PDB entry 6S68 | X-ray diffraction, 2.06 A resolution | chain A

# Chain A
Protein: Aequorea cf. australis fluorescent protein 2 (AausFP2)
Source organism: Aequorea australis
Amino-acid sequence (230 residues; each row starts with the number of its first residue; note: 2 numbers in that range are skipped by the numbering (no residue carries them; nothing is unmodelled there)):
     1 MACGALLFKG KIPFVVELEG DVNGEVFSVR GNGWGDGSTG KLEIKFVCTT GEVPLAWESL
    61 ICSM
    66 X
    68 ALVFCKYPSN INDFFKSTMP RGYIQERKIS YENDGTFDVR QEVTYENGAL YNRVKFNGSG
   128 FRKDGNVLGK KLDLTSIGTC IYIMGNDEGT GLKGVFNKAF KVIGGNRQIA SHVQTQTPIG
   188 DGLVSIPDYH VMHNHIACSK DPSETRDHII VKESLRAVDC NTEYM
Disordered / not traced: 1-6
Modified residues: PIA ([(4Z)-2-[(1S)-1-aminoethyl]-4-(4-hydroxybenzylidene)-5-oxo-4,5-dihydro-1H-imidazol-1-yl]acetic acid) at position 66
Glycans and other covalent adducts: covalent link Cys62-PIA_66, Met64-PIA_66; covalent link PIA_66-Ala68

# In short
Chain A is Aequorea cf. australis fluorescent protein 2 (AausFP2) (Aequorea australis); the structure,
Structure of the Fluorescent Protein AausFP2 from Aequorea cf. australis at pH 7.6, was determined by X-ray
diffraction, deposited together with 6S67.
